1Y5I - chains A and B of the 3 polymer chains in the assembly; structure by X-ray diffraction, 1.90 A resolution.

Chain A:
Molecule: Respiratory nitrate reductase 1 alpha chain
Organism: Escherichia coli
Notes: EC 1.7.99.4
UniProt: P09152 (NARG_ECOLI); residue numbers follow UniProt; this construct covers 1-1246
Amino-acid sequence (1246 residues; numbered 1 to 1246; the number before each row is that of its first residue):
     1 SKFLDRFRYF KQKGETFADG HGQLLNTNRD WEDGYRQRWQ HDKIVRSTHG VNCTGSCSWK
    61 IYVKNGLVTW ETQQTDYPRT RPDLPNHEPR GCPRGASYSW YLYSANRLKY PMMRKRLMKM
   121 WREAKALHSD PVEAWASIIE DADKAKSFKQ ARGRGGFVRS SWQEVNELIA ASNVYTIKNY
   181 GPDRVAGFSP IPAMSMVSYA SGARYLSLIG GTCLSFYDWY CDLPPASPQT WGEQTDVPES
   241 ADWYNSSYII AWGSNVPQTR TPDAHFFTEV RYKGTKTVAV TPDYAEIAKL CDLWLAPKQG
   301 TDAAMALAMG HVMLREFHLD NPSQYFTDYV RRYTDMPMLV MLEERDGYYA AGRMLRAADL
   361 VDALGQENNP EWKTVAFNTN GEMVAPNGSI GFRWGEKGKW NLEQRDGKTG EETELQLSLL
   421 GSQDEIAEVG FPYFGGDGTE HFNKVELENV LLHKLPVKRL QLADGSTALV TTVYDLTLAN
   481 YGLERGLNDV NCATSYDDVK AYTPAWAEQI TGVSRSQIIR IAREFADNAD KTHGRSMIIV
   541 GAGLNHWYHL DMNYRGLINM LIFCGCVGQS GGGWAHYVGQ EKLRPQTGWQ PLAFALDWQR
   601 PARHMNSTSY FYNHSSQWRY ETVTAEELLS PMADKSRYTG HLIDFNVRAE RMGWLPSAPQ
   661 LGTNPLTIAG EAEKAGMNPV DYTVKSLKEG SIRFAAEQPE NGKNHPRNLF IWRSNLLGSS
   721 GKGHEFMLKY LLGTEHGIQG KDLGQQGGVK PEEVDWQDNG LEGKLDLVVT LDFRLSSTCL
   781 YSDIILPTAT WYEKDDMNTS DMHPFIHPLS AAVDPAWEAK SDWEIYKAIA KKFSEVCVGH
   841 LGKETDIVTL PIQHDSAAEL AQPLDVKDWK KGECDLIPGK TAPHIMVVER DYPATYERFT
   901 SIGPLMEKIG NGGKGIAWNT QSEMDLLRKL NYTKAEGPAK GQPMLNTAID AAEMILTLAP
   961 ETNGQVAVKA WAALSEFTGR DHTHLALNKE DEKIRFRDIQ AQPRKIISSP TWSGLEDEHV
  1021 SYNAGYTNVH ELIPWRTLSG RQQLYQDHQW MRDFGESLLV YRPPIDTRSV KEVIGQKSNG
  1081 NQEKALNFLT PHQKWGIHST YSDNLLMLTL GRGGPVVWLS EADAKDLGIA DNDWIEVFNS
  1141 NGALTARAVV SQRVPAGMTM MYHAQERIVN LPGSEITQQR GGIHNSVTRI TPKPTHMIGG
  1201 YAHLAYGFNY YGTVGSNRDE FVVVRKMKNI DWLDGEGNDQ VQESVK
Disordered / not traced: 1245-1246
Ion coordination: 4Fe-4S cluster Fe: His-49, Cys-53, Cys-57, Cys-92; molybdenum(VI) ion: Asp-222 (together with MD1)
Ligand contacts:
  - MD1 (phosphoric acid 4-(2-amino-4-oxo-3,4,5,6,-tetrahydro-pteridin-6-yl)-2-hydroxy-3,4-dimercapto-but-3-en-yl ester guanylate ester), molecule 1: Gly-50, Asn-52, Pro-190, Ser-195, Ser-198, Tyr-220, Asp-222, His-546, Trp-712, Arg-713, Ser-714, Asn-715, Leu-716, Ser-719, Ser-720, Lys-722, Leu-771, Asp-772, Phe-773, Arg-774, Ser-776, Thr-788, Trp-791, Lys-794, Asp-822, Thr-1090, His-1092, Ile-1097, His-1098, Ser-1099, Thr-1100, His-1163, His-1184, Asn-1185, Thr-1188, Asn-1217, Arg-1218
  - MD1, molecule 2: Asn-52, Cys-53, Arg-94, Asp-222, Trp-252, Gly-253, Ser-254, Asn-255, Gln-258, Thr-259, Arg-260, Val-280, Thr-281, Pro-282, Asp-283, Ala-285, Pro-297, Gln-299, Gly-300, Asp-302, Gly-541, Ala-542, Gly-543, Leu-544, Trp-547, Tyr-577, Val-578, Gly-579, Leu-1089, Pro-1091, His-1092, Gln-1093, Lys-1094, Gly-1096, Ile-1097, His-1098, Tyr-1162, His-1163, Arg-1218
  - 4Fe-4S cluster (SF4): Thr-48, His-49, Val-51, Cys-53, Gly-55, Ser-56, Cys-57, Trp-59, Gly-91, Cys-92, Gly-95, Pro-262, Ile-1097, Tyr-1101

Chain B:
Molecule: Respiratory nitrate reductase 1 beta chain
Organism: Escherichia coli
Notes: EC 1.7.99.4
UniProt: P11349 (NARH_ECOLI); numbering as in UniProt (aligned over 1-512)
Amino-acid sequence (512 residues; each row starts with the number of its first residue):
     1 MKIRSQVGMV LNLDKCIGCH TCSVTCKNVW TSREGVEYAW FNNVETKPGQ GFPTDWENQE
    61 KYKGGWIRKI NGKLQPRMGN RAMLLGKIFA NPHLPGIDDY YEPFDFDYQN LHTAPEGSKS
   121 QPIARPRSLI TGERMAKIEK GPNWEDDLGG EFDKLAKDKN FDNIQKAMYS QFENTFMMYL
   181 PRLCEHCLNP ACVATCPSGA IYKREEDGIV LIDQDKCRGW RMCITGCPYK KIYFNWKSGK
   241 SEKCIFCYPR IEAGQPTVCS ETCVGRIRYL GVLLYDADAI ERAASTENEK DLYQRQLDVF
   301 LDPNDPKVIE QAIKDGIPLS VIEAAQQSPV YKMAMEWKLA LPLHPEYRTL PMVWYVPPLS
   361 PIQSAADAGE LGSNGILPDV ESLRIPVQYL ANLLTAGDTK PVLRALKRML AMRHYKRAET
   421 VDGKVDTRAL EEVGLTEAQA QEMYRYLAIA NYEDRFVVPS SHRELAREAF PEKNGCGFTF
   481 GDGCHGSDTK FNLFNSRRID AIDVTSKTEP HP
Disordered / not traced: 510-512
Ion coordination: 4Fe-4S cluster Fe site 1: Cys-16, Cys-19, Cys-22, Cys-263; 4Fe-4S cluster Fe site 2: Cys-26, Cys-244, Cys-247, Cys-259; 4Fe-4S cluster Fe site 3: Cys-184, Cys-187, Cys-192, Cys-227; 3Fe-4S cluster Fe: Cys-196, Cys-217, Cys-223
Ligand contacts:
  - 3Fe-4S cluster (F3S): Thr-195, Cys-196, Pro-197, Ser-198, Ala-200, Ile-201, Ile-212, Cys-217, Arg-218, Gly-219, Trp-220, Arg-221, Met-222, Cys-223, Ser-241
  - heme (HEM): Ile-88, Phe-89, Trp-220, Arg-221
  - 4Fe-4S cluster (SF4), molecule 1: Cys-16, Ile-17, Gly-18, Cys-19, His-20, Thr-21, Cys-22, Val-44, Pro-181, Thr-262, Cys-263, Val-264, Gly-265, Ile-267, Arg-268
  - 4Fe-4S cluster (SF4), molecule 2: Cys-26, Trp-30, Phe-41, Asn-42, Leu-183, Cys-244, Ile-245, Phe-246, Cys-247, Thr-257, Val-258, Cys-259
  - 4Fe-4S cluster (SF4), molecule 3: Cys-184, Glu-185, His-186, Cys-187, Pro-190, Ala-191, Cys-192, Val-210, Cys-227, Pro-228, Tyr-229, Ile-232, Lys-243

Interface between chain A and chain B:
Contacting residue pairs - 284 pairs, chain A then chain B:
  Ser-1(A) / Ser-487(B)  hydrogen bond (backbone-side chain)
  Ser-1(A) / Thr-489(B)  hydrogen bond (backbone-side chain)
  Ser-1(A) / Phe-491(B)  hydrogen bond (backbone-backbone)
  Lys-2(A) / Asp-215(B)  salt bridge
  Lys-2(A) / His-485(B)
  Lys-2(A) / Gly-486(B)
  Lys-2(A) / Ser-487(B)
  Leu-4(A) / Thr-489(B)
  Leu-4(A) / Phe-491(B)  hydrophobic
  Asp-5(A) / Ser-487(B)
  Asp-5(A) / Asp-488(B)  hydrogen bond (side chain-backbone)
  Asp-5(A) / Thr-489(B)  hydrogen bond
  Arg-8(A) / Asp-488(B)
  Arg-8(A) / Thr-489(B)
  Glu-15(A) / Lys-2(B)
  Thr-16(A) / Lys-2(B)  hydrogen bond (backbone-side chain)
  Phe-17(A) / Lys-2(B)
  Phe-17(A) / Arg-4(B)
  Phe-17(A) / Ala-277(B)
  Phe-17(A) / Asp-278(B)
  Ala-18(A) / Ala-277(B)
  Ala-18(A) / Asp-278(B)  hydrogen bond (backbone-side chain)
  His-21(A) / Trp-66(B)
  His-21(A) / Asn-189(B)  hydrogen bond
  His-21(A) / Glu-281(B)
  Leu-24(A) / Glu-205(B)
  Asn-28(A) / Gly-486(B)
  Asn-28(A) / Ser-487(B)
  Asn-28(A) / Asp-488(B)  hydrogen bond
  Arg-29(A) / Arg-204(B)
  Arg-29(A) / Glu-206(B)  salt bridge
  Asp-30(A) / His-485(B)
  Asp-30(A) / Gly-486(B)  hydrogen bond (side chain-backbone)
  Asp-30(A) / Arg-498(B)  salt bridge
  Trp-31(A) / Tyr-202(B)  hydrogen bond
  Trp-31(A) / Leu-211(B)  hydrophobic
  Trp-31(A) / Ile-212(B)
  Trp-31(A) / Asp-213(B)
  Trp-31(A) / Gln-214(B)
  Glu-32(A) / Tyr-202(B)  hydrogen bond
  Glu-32(A) / Arg-204(B)  salt bridge
  Glu-32(A) / Leu-211(B)
  Glu-32(A) / Tyr-248(B)  hydrogen bond (backbone-side chain)
  Tyr-35(A) / Trp-30(B)
  Tyr-35(A) / Glu-242(B)  hydrogen bond
  Tyr-35(A) / Ile-245(B)  hydrophobic
  Tyr-35(A) / Tyr-248(B)
  Tyr-35(A) / Pro-249(B)
  Arg-36(A) / Tyr-248(B)
  Arg-36(A) / Pro-249(B)
  Arg-36(A) / Glu-252(B)  salt bridge
  Arg-36(A) / Arg-463(B)
  Gln-37(A) / Thr-479(B)
  Arg-38(A) / Asn-28(B)  hydrogen bond (side chain-backbone)
  Arg-38(A) / Val-29(B)  hydrogen bond (side chain-backbone)
  Arg-38(A) / Trp-30(B)
  Trp-39(A) / Val-29(B)  hydrophobic
  Trp-39(A) / Trp-30(B)  hydrophobic
  Trp-39(A) / Arg-250(B)
  Trp-39(A) / Val-258(B)  hydrophobic
  Trp-70(A) / Asn-28(B)
  Trp-70(A) / Val-29(B)  hydrophobic
  Glu-71(A) / Asn-28(B)
  Thr-72(A) / Thr-262(B)
  Gln-73(A) / Thr-262(B)
  Gln-73(A) / Val-264(B)
  Arg-79(A) / Asn-451(B)
  Arg-79(A) / Glu-453(B)  salt bridge
  Asp-83(A) / Ile-449(B)
  Leu-84(A) / Ile-449(B)
  Pro-85(A) / Arg-266(B)
  Pro-85(A) / Ala-448(B)
  Pro-85(A) / Ile-449(B)
  Asn-86(A) / Arg-266(B)
  Asn-86(A) / Asn-451(B)
  Glu-88(A) / Arg-266(B)  salt bridge
  Glu-88(A) / Tyr-452(B)
  Glu-88(A) / Arg-455(B)  salt bridge
  Pro-89(A) / Glu-261(B)
  Pro-89(A) / Cys-263(B)
  Pro-89(A) / Arg-266(B)
  Pro-89(A) / Arg-455(B)
  Arg-90(A) / Val-264(B)
  Gly-91(A) / Val-264(B)
  Cys-92(A) / Thr-21(B)
  Cys-92(A) / Val-264(B)
  Pro-93(A) / Cys-19(B)
  Pro-93(A) / Thr-21(B)
  Pro-93(A) / Val-24(B)
  Ala-96(A) / Val-24(B)
  Ala-96(A) / Thr-25(B)
  Ala-96(A) / Asn-28(B)  hydrogen bond (backbone-side chain)
  Ser-97(A) / Val-24(B)
  Ser-99(A) / Asn-28(B)
  Trp-100(A) / Tyr-108(B)
  Ala-105(A) / Tyr-108(B)
  Ala-105(A) / Gln-109(B)  hydrogen bond (backbone-side chain)
  Ala-105(A) / His-112(B)
  Asn-106(A) / Tyr-108(B)
  Asn-106(A) / Leu-111(B)
  Asn-106(A) / His-112(B)  hydrogen bond
  Arg-107(A) / His-112(B)
  Lys-115(A) / Glu-116(B)  salt bridge
  Arg-116(A) / Glu-116(B)
  Gly-153(A) / Gln-121(B)
  Gly-153(A) / Pro-122(B)
  Arg-154(A) / Pro-115(B)
  Arg-154(A) / Gly-117(B)
  Arg-154(A) / Ser-118(B)  hydrogen bond (backbone-backbone)
  Arg-154(A) / Ser-120(B)
  Arg-154(A) / Gln-121(B)
  Gly-155(A) / Ala-114(B)
  Gly-155(A) / Pro-115(B)
  Gly-156(A) / Ala-114(B)  hydrogen bond (backbone-backbone)
  Gly-156(A) / Pro-115(B)
  Gly-156(A) / Glu-116(B)
  Tyr-244(A) / Tyr-444(B)  hydrogen bond
  Tyr-244(A) / Ala-448(B)
  Tyr-244(A) / Ile-449(B)
  Ser-247(A) / Arg-417(B)  hydrogen bond (backbone-side chain)
  Ser-247(A) / Val-421(B)
  Pro-257(A) / Ile-17(B)  hydrophobic
  Thr-261(A) / Ile-17(B)
  Thr-261(A) / Cys-19(B)
  Thr-261(A) / Val-264(B)
  Pro-262(A) / Val-264(B)  hydrophobic
  His-265(A) / Gly-265(B)
  His-265(A) / Arg-266(B)
  Thr-268(A) / Lys-15(B)
  Glu-269(A) / Lys-15(B)  salt bridge
  Glu-269(A) / Arg-266(B)  salt bridge
  Glu-269(A) / Leu-447(B)
  Glu-269(A) / Ala-448(B)
  Arg-271(A) / Asp-14(B)  salt bridge
  Arg-271(A) / Leu-359(B)
  Arg-271(A) / Arg-413(B)  hydrogen bond (backbone-side chain)
  Tyr-272(A) / Asn-12(B)  hydrogen bond
  Tyr-272(A) / Asp-14(B)  hydrogen bond
  Tyr-272(A) / Lys-15(B)
  Tyr-272(A) / Met-409(B)
  Tyr-272(A) / Met-412(B)  hydrophobic
  Tyr-272(A) / Lys-416(B)
  Tyr-272(A) / Tyr-444(B)
  Tyr-272(A) / Leu-447(B)
  Tyr-272(A) / Ala-448(B)  hydrophobic
  Lys-273(A) / Lys-416(B)
  Lys-273(A) / Arg-417(B)
  Lys-273(A) / Thr-420(B)  hydrogen bond (backbone-side chain)
  Lys-273(A) / Tyr-444(B)
  Gly-274(A) / Leu-377(B)
  Gly-274(A) / Arg-413(B)
  Gly-274(A) / Lys-416(B)
  Gly-274(A) / Arg-417(B)  hydrogen bond (backbone-side chain)
  Thr-275(A) / Arg-413(B)  hydrogen bond (backbone-side chain)
  Thr-275(A) / Arg-417(B)
  Lys-276(A) / Ile-376(B)  hydrogen bond (side chain-backbone)
  Lys-276(A) / Leu-377(B)
  Lys-276(A) / Arg-417(B)
  Pro-282(A) / Phe-172(B)
  Tyr-284(A) / Thr-175(B)
  Tyr-284(A) / Phe-176(B)  hydrophobic
  Tyr-284(A) / Met-177(B)
  Tyr-284(A) / Pro-361(B)
  Tyr-284(A) / Arg-384(B)
  Ala-285(A) / Met-177(B)
  Glu-286(A) / Ile-17(B)
  Glu-286(A) / Asp-147(B)
  Glu-286(A) / Met-177(B)
  Glu-286(A) / Tyr-179(B)  hydrogen bond
  Ala-288(A) / Pro-361(B)
  Lys-289(A) / Leu-13(B)  hydrogen bond (side chain-backbone)
  Lys-289(A) / Asp-14(B)  hydrogen bond (side chain-backbone)
  Lys-289(A) / Cys-16(B)  hydrogen bond (side chain-backbone)
  Lys-289(A) / Met-177(B)
  Cys-291(A) / Ser-360(B)
  Cys-291(A) / Pro-361(B)
  Asp-292(A) / Pro-361(B)
  Asp-292(A) / Ile-362(B)  hydrogen bond (backbone-backbone)
  Asp-292(A) / Pro-378(B)
  Asp-292(A) / Arg-413(B)  salt bridge
  Leu-293(A) / Pro-361(B)
  Leu-293(A) / Ile-362(B)  hydrophobic
  Trp-294(A) / Phe-172(B)  hydrophobic
  Trp-294(A) / Arg-384(B)
  Ser-516(A) / Asp-367(B)
  Ser-516(A) / Ala-368(B)  hydrogen bond (side chain-backbone)
  Gln-517(A) / Asp-367(B)
  Gln-517(A) / Ala-368(B)
  Arg-520(A) / Ala-368(B)  hydrogen bond (side chain-backbone)
  Arg-520(A) / Gly-369(B)
  Arg-520(A) / Glu-370(B)
  Arg-520(A) / Ile-376(B)
  Glu-524(A) / Ile-376(B)
  Asn-528(A) / Arg-417(B)  hydrogen bond
  Lys-531(A) / Asp-422(B)
  Arg-535(A) / Thr-420(B)  hydrogen bond (side chain-backbone)
  Leu-775(A) / Leu-111(B)
  Leu-775(A) / His-112(B)
  Leu-780(A) / Leu-111(B)
  Leu-780(A) / Gln-121(B)
  Leu-780(A) / Pro-122(B)
  Tyr-781(A) / Gln-121(B)  hydrogen bond
  Lys-1094(A) / Gly-18(B)  hydrogen bond (side chain-backbone)
  Lys-1094(A) / Asp-146(B)  salt bridge
  Lys-1094(A) / Asp-147(B)  salt bridge
  Trp-1095(A) / His-20(B)
  Trp-1095(A) / Asn-143(B)
  Trp-1095(A) / Asp-146(B)
  Asp-1103(A) / Tyr-108(B)  hydrogen bond (backbone-side chain)
  Leu-1105(A) / Phe-104(B)
  Leu-1105(A) / Asp-105(B)
  Leu-1105(A) / Phe-106(B)  hydrophobic
  Leu-1105(A) / Tyr-108(B)
  Leu-1106(A) / Lys-27(B)
  Leu-1106(A) / Asn-28(B)
  Met-1107(A) / Val-24(B)  hydrophobic
  Leu-1108(A) / Phe-104(B)
  Leu-1108(A) / Phe-106(B)  hydrophobic
  Leu-1108(A) / Tyr-108(B)
  Thr-1109(A) / Trp-40(B)
  Thr-1109(A) / Tyr-101(B)
  Thr-1109(A) / Phe-104(B)
  Thr-1109(A) / Pro-142(B)
  Leu-1110(A) / Val-24(B)  hydrophobic
  Leu-1110(A) / Trp-40(B)  hydrophobic
  Leu-1110(A) / Asn-143(B)  hydrogen bond (backbone-side chain)
  Arg-1112(A) / Trp-144(B)  hydrogen bond (side chain-backbone)
  Arg-1112(A) / Gly-149(B)  hydrogen bond (side chain-backbone)
  Arg-1112(A) / Gly-150(B)
  Gly-1113(A) / Phe-106(B)
  Gly-1113(A) / Ile-138(B)
  Trp-1118(A) / Asp-146(B)
  Trp-1118(A) / Asp-147(B)
  Glu-1121(A) / Glu-151(B)
  Glu-1121(A) / Phe-152(B)  hydrogen bond (side chain-backbone)
  Lys-1125(A) / Glu-151(B)
  Asp-1131(A) / Gly-150(B)
  Asp-1131(A) / Lys-154(B)  salt bridge
  Asn-1132(A) / Lys-137(B)  hydrogen bond (backbone-side chain)
  Asn-1132(A) / Ile-138(B)  hydrogen bond (side chain-backbone)
  Asn-1132(A) / Glu-139(B)
  Asn-1132(A) / Trp-144(B)
  Trp-1134(A) / Lys-137(B)
  Arg-1147(A) / Ile-138(B)
  Arg-1147(A) / Trp-144(B)
  Val-1149(A) / Gly-149(B)
  Val-1150(A) / Gly-149(B)
  Val-1150(A) / Gly-150(B)  hydrogen bond (backbone-backbone)
  Val-1150(A) / Glu-151(B)
  Ser-1151(A) / Leu-148(B)  hydrogen bond (side chain-backbone)
  Ser-1151(A) / Gly-150(B)
  Gln-1152(A) / Phe-152(B)
  Gln-1152(A) / Tyr-169(B)  hydrogen bond (side chain-backbone)
  Gln-1152(A) / Ser-170(B)
  Gln-1152(A) / Gln-171(B)  hydrogen bond (side chain-backbone)
  Gln-1152(A) / Phe-172(B)
  Gln-1152(A) / Thr-175(B)  hydrogen bond
  Arg-1153(A) / Asp-147(B)  hydrogen bond (side chain-backbone)
  Arg-1153(A) / Phe-172(B)
  Pro-1155(A) / Phe-172(B)  hydrophobic
  Arg-1167(A) / Gln-121(B)  hydrogen bond (backbone-side chain)
  Arg-1167(A) / Ile-123(B)
  Ile-1168(A) / Leu-111(B)  hydrophobic
  Ile-1168(A) / Ile-123(B)
  Ile-1168(A) / Ala-124(B)  hydrogen bond (backbone-backbone)
  Val-1169(A) / Phe-106(B)  hydrophobic
  Val-1169(A) / Ile-123(B)
  Val-1169(A) / Ala-124(B)
  Asn-1170(A) / Phe-106(B)
  Asn-1170(A) / Ala-124(B)  hydrogen bond (backbone-backbone)
  Asn-1170(A) / Pro-126(B)
  Asn-1170(A) / Ile-138(B)
  Leu-1171(A) / Ile-123(B)
  Arg-1180(A) / Ser-120(B)  hydrogen bond
  Arg-1180(A) / Gln-121(B)  hydrogen bond (side chain-backbone)
  Arg-1180(A) / Ile-123(B)
  Trp-1232(A) / Arg-125(B)
  Trp-1232(A) / Ala-136(B)
  Leu-1233(A) / Ser-120(B)  hydrogen bond (backbone-side chain)
  Asp-1234(A) / Arg-125(B)  salt bridge
  Glu-1236(A) / Arg-125(B)  salt bridge
  Glu-1236(A) / Arg-134(B)  salt bridge
  Asn-1238(A) / Arg-125(B)  hydrogen bond (backbone-side chain)
  Gln-1240(A) / Ala-136(B)
Also at the interface, not in a pair above, chain A (137 interface residues in all): Gln-12, Asp-33, Thr-75, Pro-82, Leu-108, Phe-157, Tyr-248, Gln-258, Ala-264, Asp-283, Leu-290, Thr-532, Glu-735, Asn-1104, Gly-1111, Asp-1133, Val-1154, Gln-1242
Also at the interface, not in a pair above, chain B (138 interface residues in all): Arg-33, Leu-74, Lys-119, Gly-141, Glu-173, Met-178, Ile-280, Pro-358, Gly-375, Ala-450, Gly-477

Overview:
137 residues of chain A face 138 of chain B across their interface, with 61 hydrogen bonds and 19 salt
bridges. Among the polar pairs are Lys-2(A)/Asp-215(B), Arg-29(A)/Glu-206(B) and Asp-30(A)/Arg-498(B). Chain A
binds compound MD1 and 4Fe-4S cluster.
Chain A is Respiratory nitrate reductase 1 alpha chain and chain B is Respiratory nitrate reductase 1 beta
chain, both from Escherichia coli; the structure, The crystal structure of the NarGHI mutant NarI-K86A, was
determined by X-ray diffraction (same publication as 1Y4Z, 1Y5L and 1Y5N).
